PDB entry 4CSG | X-ray diffraction, 3.32 A resolution | chains A and B of the 6 polymer chains in the assembly

[Chain A (and B)]
Protein: Nucleoprotein
Source organism: Toscana virus
Notes: chain B of this document is another copy of the same molecule, construct and numbering; everything in this record applies to it too
Reference sequence: P21701 (NCAP_TOSV); numbering as in UniProt (aligned over 1-253)
Chain sequence (253 residues; numbered 1 to 253; the number before each row is that of its first residue):
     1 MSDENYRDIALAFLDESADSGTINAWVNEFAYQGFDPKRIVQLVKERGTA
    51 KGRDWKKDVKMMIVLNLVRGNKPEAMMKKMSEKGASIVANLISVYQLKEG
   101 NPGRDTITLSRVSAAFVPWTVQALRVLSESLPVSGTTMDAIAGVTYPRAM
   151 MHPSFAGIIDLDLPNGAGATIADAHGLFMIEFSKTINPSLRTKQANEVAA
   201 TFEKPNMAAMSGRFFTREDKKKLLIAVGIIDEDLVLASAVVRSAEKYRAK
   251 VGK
Disordered / not traced: 1-4, 252-253 (chain B: 1-3, 252-253)
UniProt features mapped onto this chain:
  - binding site (RNA): Y32, F35, V68, K72, S110, R111, R191, T201, K204, S211
  - mutagenesis: Y32 (Y32A: Reduced RNA-binding affinity), K79 (K79A: No effect on RNA-binding affinity), K204 (K204A: No effect on RNA-binding affinity)
Reported in the primary citation:
  - self-association interface (contacts with another copy of this molecule); pairs are residue here / residue on that copy: E29-K83 (salt bridge), L14, I23
  - contacts within the chain: N28-R213 (backbone contact)

[Interface between chain A and chain B]
Contacting residue pairs (61):
  K38(A) - E4(B)
  K38(A) - Y6(B)
  V41(A) - Y6(B)  hydrophobic
  V41(A) - I9(B)  hydrophobic
  Q42(A) - Y6(B)
  W55(A) - F13(B)  hydrophobic
  K57(A) - W26(B)
  V59(A) - F13(B)  hydrophobic
  K60(A) - E16(B)  salt bridge
  K60(A) - S17(B)  hydrogen bond
  K60(A) - W26(B)
  M61(A) - W26(B)  hydrophobic
  M61(A) - F30(B)
  V64(A) - W26(B)  hydrophobic
  V64(A) - V27(B)  hydrophobic
  L65(A) - F30(B)  hydrophobic
  V68(A) - V27(B)  hydrophobic
  R69(A) - F30(B)  hydrogen bond (side chain-backbone)
  R69(A) - Y32(B)
  K79(A) - Y32(B)
  K79(A) - Q33(B)  hydrogen bond (backbone-backbone)
  K79(A) - N101(B)
  M80(A) - F30(B)  hydrophobic
  M80(A) - A31(B)
  M80(A) - Q33(B)  hydrogen bond (backbone-backbone)
  M80(A) - R104(B)  hydrogen bond (backbone-side chain)
  S81(A) - E29(B)  hydrogen bond (side chain-backbone)
  S81(A) - A31(B)
  S81(A) - Q33(B)
  S81(A) - R104(B)
  E82(A) - R104(B)
  K83(A) - E29(B)  salt bridge
  G84(A) - E29(B)
  G84(A) - F30(B)
  I87(A) - E29(B)
  I87(A) - F30(B)  hydrophobic
  V88(A) - F30(B)  hydrophobic
  F116(A) - F13(B)  hydrophobic
  P118(A) - A10(B)
  P118(A) - F13(B)
  P118(A) - L14(B)
  W119(A) - F13(B)  hydrogen bond (backbone-backbone)
  W119(A) - E16(B)
  W119(A) - S17(B)  hydrogen bond (side chain-backbone)
  Q122(A) - L14(B)  hydrogen bond (side chain-backbone)
  Q122(A) - E16(B)
  Q122(A) - A18(B)
  R125(A) - A18(B)
  V126(A) - A18(B)
  V126(A) - S20(B)
  V126(A) - N24(B)
  L127(A) - I23(B)  hydrophobic
  L127(A) - V27(B)  hydrophobic
  R213(A) - R7(B)  hydrogen bond (backbone-side chain)
  F214(A) - Y6(B)
  F214(A) - R7(B)  hydrogen bond (backbone-side chain)
  F214(A) - A10(B)  hydrophobic
  F215(A) - L11(B)  hydrophobic
  T216(A) - R7(B)
  D219(A) - L11(B)
  L223(A) - L14(B)  hydrophobic
Other interface residues (no listed pair), chain A (38 interface residues in all): K56, A115, A123, S130, A226
Other interface residues (no listed pair), chain B (26 interface residues in all): D15, G34, P102

[In short]
Chain A and chain B form an interface of 38 and 26 residues respectively, with 11 hydrogen bonds and 2 salt
bridges. Among the polar pairs are K60(A)-E16(B), K83(A)-E29(B) and K60(A)-S17(B). From the paper: a
self-association interface involving L14(A), I23(A) and E29(A) among others; contacts within the chain
involving R213(A) and N28(A).
Chain A and chain B are both Nucleoprotein (Toscana virus); the structure, Structural insights into Toscana
virus RNA encapsidation, was determined by X-ray diffraction together with 4CSF from the same study.
